PDB entry 1IZL | X-ray diffraction, 3.70 A resolution | chains E and X of the 28 polymer chains in the assembly

Chain E:
Name: Photosystem II: Subunit PsbE
Source organism: Thermosynechococcus elongatus
Sequence (83 residues; each row starts with the number of its first residue):
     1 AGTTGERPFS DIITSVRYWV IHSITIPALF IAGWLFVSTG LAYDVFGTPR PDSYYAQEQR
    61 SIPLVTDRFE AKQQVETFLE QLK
Disordered / not traced: 1-6, 42-83

Chain X:
Name: Photosystem II: Subunit PsbX
Source organism: Thermosynechococcus elongatus
Sequence (25 residues; numbered 1 to 25; the number before each row is that of its first residue; X marks 25 residues of unknown identity (built as UNK)):
     1 XXXXXXXXXX XXXXXXXXXX XXXXX

How chain E and chain X interact:
Interface residues of chain E (facing chain X), 8 residues: Pro-8, His-22, Leu-29, Ala-32, Gly-33, Trp-34, Phe-36, Val-37

Overview:
Chain E and chain X make no direct contact in this assembly.
Here chain E is Photosystem II: Subunit PsbE and chain X is Photosystem II: Subunit PsbX, both from
Thermosynechococcus elongatus. Entry 1IZL (Crystal Structure of Photosystem II) was determined by X-ray
diffraction.
